Entry 7EGM (electron microscopy, 3.60 A resolution); this record covers chains B and I of the 8 polymer chains in the assembly.

# Chain B
Protein: SWI/SNF chromatin-remodeling complex subunit SWI1
Source organism: Saccharomyces cerevisiae (strain ATCC 204508 / S288c)
UniProt: P09547 (SWI1_YEAST); residue numbers follow UniProt; this construct covers 251-1314
Chain sequence (1093 residues; each row starts with the number of its first residue):
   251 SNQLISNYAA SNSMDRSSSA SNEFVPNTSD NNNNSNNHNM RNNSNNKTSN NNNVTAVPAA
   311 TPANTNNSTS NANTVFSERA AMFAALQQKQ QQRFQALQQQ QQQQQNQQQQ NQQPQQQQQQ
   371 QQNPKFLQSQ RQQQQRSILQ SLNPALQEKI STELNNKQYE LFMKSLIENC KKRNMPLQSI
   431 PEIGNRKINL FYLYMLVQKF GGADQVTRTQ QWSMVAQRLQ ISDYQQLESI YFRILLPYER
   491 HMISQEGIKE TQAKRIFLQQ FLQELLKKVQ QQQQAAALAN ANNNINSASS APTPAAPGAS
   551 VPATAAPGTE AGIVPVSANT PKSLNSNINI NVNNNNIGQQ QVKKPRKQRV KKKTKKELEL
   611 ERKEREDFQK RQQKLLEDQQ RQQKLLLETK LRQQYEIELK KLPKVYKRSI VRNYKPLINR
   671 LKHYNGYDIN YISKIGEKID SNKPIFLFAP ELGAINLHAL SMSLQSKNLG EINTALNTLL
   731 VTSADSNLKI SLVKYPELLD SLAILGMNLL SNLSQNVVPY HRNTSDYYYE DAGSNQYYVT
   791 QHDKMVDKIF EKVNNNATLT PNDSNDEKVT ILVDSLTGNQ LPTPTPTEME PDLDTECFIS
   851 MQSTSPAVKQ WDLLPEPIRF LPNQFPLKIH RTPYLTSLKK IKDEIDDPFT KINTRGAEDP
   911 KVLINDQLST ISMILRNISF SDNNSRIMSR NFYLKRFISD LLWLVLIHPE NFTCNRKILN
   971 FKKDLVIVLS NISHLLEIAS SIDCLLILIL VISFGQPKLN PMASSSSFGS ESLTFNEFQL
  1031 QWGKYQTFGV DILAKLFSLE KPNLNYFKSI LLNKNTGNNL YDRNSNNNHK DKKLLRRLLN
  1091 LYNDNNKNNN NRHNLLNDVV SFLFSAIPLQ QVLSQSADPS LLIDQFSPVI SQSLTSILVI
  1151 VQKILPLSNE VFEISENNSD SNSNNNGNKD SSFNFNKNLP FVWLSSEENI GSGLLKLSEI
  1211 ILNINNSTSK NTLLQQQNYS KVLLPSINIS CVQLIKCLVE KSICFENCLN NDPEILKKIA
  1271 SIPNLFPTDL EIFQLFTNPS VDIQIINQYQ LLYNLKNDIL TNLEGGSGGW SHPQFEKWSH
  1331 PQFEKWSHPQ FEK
Not modelled in the structure: 251-675, 782-790, 807-854, 1010-1020, 1064-1077, 1094-1101, 1126-1128, 1157-1182, 1218-1230, 1315-1343
Differences from the reference sequence: expression tag (1315-1343)

# Chain I
Protein: Transcription regulatory protein SNF6
Source organism: Saccharomyces cerevisiae (strain ATCC 204508 / S288c)
UniProt: P18888 (SNF6_YEAST); residue numbers follow UniProt; this construct covers 1-332
Chain sequence (332 residues; each row starts with the number of its first residue):
     1 MGVIKKKRSH HGKASRQQYY SGVQVGGVGS MGAINNNIPS LTSFAEENNY QYGYSGSSAG
    61 MNGRSLTYAQ QQLNKQRQDF ERVRLRPEQL SNIIHDESDT ISFRSNLLKN FISSNDAFNM
   121 LSLTTVPCDR IEKSRLFSEK TIRYLMQKQH EMKTQAAELQ EKPLTPLKYT KLIAAAEDGS
   181 RSTKDMIDAV FEQDSHLRYQ PDGVVVHRDD PALVGKLRGD LREAPADYWT HAYRDVLAQY
   241 HEAKERIRQK EVTAGEAQDE ASLQQQQQQD LQQQQQVVTT VASQSPHATA TEKEPVPAVV
   301 DDPLENMFGD YSNEPFNTNF DDEFGDLDAV FF
Not modelled in the structure: 1-36, 55-66, 155-332

# Chain B / chain I interface
Residue-residue contacts (48):
  Ile679(B) with Leu108(I), hydrophobic; Phe111(I), hydrophobic
  Ser683(B) with Arg104(I)
  Gly686(B) with Arg104(I), hydrogen bond (backbone-side chain)
  Glu687(B) with Arg104(I)
  Asp690(B) with Arg104(I), salt bridge
  Val743(B) with Tyr52(I)
  Lys744(B) with Tyr52(I)
  Pro746(B) with Tyr52(I)
  Tyr884(B) with Asp96(I)
  Leu888(B) with Ser98(I)
  Lys892(B) with Glu97(I)
  Ile895(B) with Ile101(I), hydrophobic; Phe103(I), hydrophobic; Asn106(I); Asn110(I)
  Asp896(B) with Asn106(I); Lys109(I); Asn110(I), hydrogen bond
  Asp897(B) with Asn110(I)
  Ile902(B) with Phe103(I), hydrophobic
  Asn903(B) with Leu107(I)
  Phe930(B) with Leu85(I)
  Ser931(B) with Leu85(I)
  Asp932(B) with Gln78(I); Glu81(I); Arg82(I), salt bridge
  Asn933(B) with Arg82(I)
  Ser935(B) with Leu85(I)
  Arg936(B) with Glu46(I), salt bridge; Asn49(I); Tyr50(I), hydrogen bond (side chain-backbone)
  Arg940(B) with Phe44(I); Glu46(I), salt bridge
  Arg966(B) with Ser98(I), hydrogen bond (side chain-backbone)
  Leu969(B) with Ser98(I)
  Lys973(B) with Asp96(I), salt bridge; Ser98(I); Asp99(I), salt bridge
  Asn981(B) with Arg84(I); Leu85(I)
  His984(B) with Glu81(I), salt bridge; Arg84(I)
  Leu985(B) with Leu41(I), hydrophobic; Phe44(I), hydrophobic
  Gly1033(B) with His95(I)
  Tyr1035(B) with His95(I)
  Lys1045(B) with Arg84(I)
Also at the interface, not in a pair above, chain B (40 interface residues in all): Asn680, Ser736, Tyr745, Ile891, Ser929, Asn970, Ser980, Trp1032
Also at the interface, not in a pair above, chain I (30 interface residues in all): Gln51, Arg77, Pro87, Gln89, Ile112

# In short
The interface between chain B and chain I involves 40 residues on one side and 30 on the other, with 4
hydrogen bonds and 7 salt bridges. Polar contacts include Asp690(B)-Arg104(I), Asp932(B)-Arg82(I) and
Arg936(B)-Glu46(I).
Chain B is SWI/SNF chromatin-remodeling complex subunit SWI1 and chain I is Transcription regulatory protein
SNF6, both from Saccharomyces cerevisiae (strain ATCC 204508 / S288c); the structure, The SRM module of
SWI/SNF-nucleosome complex, was determined by electron microscopy (same publication as 7EG6 and 7EGP).
